4J9C - chains A and B; structure by X-ray diffraction, 1.05 A resolution.

[Chain A]
Name: Tyrosine-protein kinase ABL1
From: Homo sapiens
Notes: EC 2.7.10.2; fragment: SH3 domain
UniProt: P00519 (ABL1_HUMAN); residue numbers follow UniProt; this construct covers 60-121
Sequence (63 residues; numbered 59 to 121; the number before each row is that of its first residue):
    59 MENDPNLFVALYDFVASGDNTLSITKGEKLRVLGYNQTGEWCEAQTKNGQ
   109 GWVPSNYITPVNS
Unresolved in the structure: 59-62, 121
Sequence notes: initiating methionine (59); engineered mutation Q95 (His in P00519), T96 (Asn in P00519)
Swiss-Prot annotation at these positions:
  - modified residue (Phosphotyrosine): Y70, Y115

[Chain B]
Name: P17
Sequence (11 residues; row label = number of the first residue in the row; numbering starts at 0):
     0 XAPTYSPPLPP
Modified residues: ACE (acetyl group) at position 0

[Interface between chain A and chain B]
Pairs across the interface (25):
  Y70(A) - P9(B)
  Y70(A) - P10(B)
  F72(A) - P7(B)  hydrophobic
  S75(A) - Y4(B)  hydrogen bond
  G76(A) - Y4(B)
  D77(A) - P2(B)
  D77(A) - Y4(B)  hydrogen bond
  T79(A) - P2(B)
  N94(A) - A1(B)
  E98(A) - S5(B)  hydrogen bond
  E98(A) - P6(B)
  W99(A) - A1(B)  hydrophobic
  W99(A) - P2(B)
  W99(A) - Y4(B)  hydrogen bond (side chain-backbone)
  W99(A) - S5(B)
  W99(A) - P6(B)  hydrophobic
  W110(A) - ACE_0(B)  hydrogen bond (side chain-backbone)
  W110(A) - A1(B)
  W110(A) - P2(B)
  P112(A) - P6(B)  hydrophobic
  N114(A) - P9(B)
  Y115(A) - P7(B)
  Y115(A) - L8(B)  hydrogen bond (side chain-backbone)
  Y115(A) - P9(B)  hydrophobic
  Y115(A) - P10(B)

[Overview]
Chain A and chain B form an interface of 13 and 10 residues respectively, with 6 hydrogen bonds. Among the
polar pairs are S75(A)-Y4(B), D77(A)-Y4(B) and E98(A)-S5(B).
Chain A is Tyrosine-protein kinase ABL1 (Homo sapiens) and chain B is P17; the structure, Crystal structure of
the Abl-SH3 domain H59Q-N96T mutant complexed with the designed high-affinity peptide ligand P17, was
determined by X-ray diffraction.
